5ICY - chains A and E of the 3 polymer chains in the assembly; structure by X-ray diffraction, 2.50 A resolution.

== Chain A ==
Protein: Cetuximab Fab light chain
From: Mus MUSCULUS, homo sapiens
Notes: antibody fragment or engineered binder
Amino-acid sequence (213 residues; row label = number of the first residue in the row):
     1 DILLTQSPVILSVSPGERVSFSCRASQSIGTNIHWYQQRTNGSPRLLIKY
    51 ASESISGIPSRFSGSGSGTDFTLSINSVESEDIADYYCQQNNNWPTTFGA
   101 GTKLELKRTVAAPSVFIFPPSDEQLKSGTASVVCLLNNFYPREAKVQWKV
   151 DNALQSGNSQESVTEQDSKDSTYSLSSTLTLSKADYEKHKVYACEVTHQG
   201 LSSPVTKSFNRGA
Not modelled in the structure: 213
Disulfide bonds: Cys23-Cys88, Cys134-Cys194

== Chain E ==
Protein: Meditope
Amino-acid sequence (12 residues; row label = number of the first residue in the row):
     1 SQFDLSTRRLKS
Not modelled in the structure: 12

== Interface between chain A and chain E ==
Residue-residue contacts - 21 pairs, chain A then chain E:
  Gln38(A) - Phe3(E)
  Gln38(A) - Arg8(E)
  Gln38(A) - Arg9(E)
  Arg39(A) - Arg9(E)
  Thr40(A) - Thr7(E)
  Thr40(A) - Arg9(E)  hydrogen bond
  Asn41(A) - Ser6(E)  hydrogen bond (side chain-backbone)
  Asn41(A) - Thr7(E)  hydrogen bond (backbone-backbone)
  Asn41(A) - Arg8(E)
  Gly42(A) - Arg8(E)
  Ser43(A) - Arg8(E)
  Ala84(A) - Arg9(E)  hydrogen bond (backbone-side chain)
  Asp85(A) - Arg9(E)  salt bridge
  Asp85(A) - Leu10(E)  hydrogen bond (side chain-backbone)
  Tyr87(A) - Leu10(E)
  Ala100(A) - Ser1(E)  hydrogen bond (backbone-side chain)
  Ala100(A) - Leu10(E)
  Gly101(A) - Leu10(E)
  Lys103(A) - Arg9(E)
  Lys103(A) - Leu10(E)  hydrogen bond (side chain-backbone)
  Glu165(A) - Arg9(E)
Other interface residues (no listed pair), chain A (16 interface residues in all): Val9, Ile83, Thr102
Other interface residues (no listed pair), chain E (8 interface residues in all): Lys11
The authors on this interface:
  - pairs named by the authors: Ala100(A)-Ser1(E) (backbone contact)

== Overview ==
16 residues of chain A and 8 residues of chain E are in contact, with 7 hydrogen bonds and 1 salt bridge.
Polar contacts include Asp85(A)-Arg9(E), Thr40(A)-Arg9(E) and Asn41(A)-Ser6(E). The authors report a backbone
contact between Ala100(A) and Ser1(E).
Here chain A is Cetuximab Fab light chain (Mus MUSCULUS, homo sapiens) and chain E is Meditope. Entry 5ICY
(Cetuximab Fab in complex with linear meditope) was determined by X-ray diffraction together with 5ESQ, 5HPM,
5HYQ, 5ICX, 5ICZ, 5ID0 and 5ID1 from the same study.
